PDB entry 6OEN | electron microscopy, 4.30 A resolution (low resolution: residue-level contacts below are approximate; hydrogen-bond / salt-bridge calls are withheld) | chains C and F of the 10 polymer chains in the assembly

# Chain C
Name: V(D)J recombination-activating protein 1
Organism: Mus musculus
Notes: EC 3.1.-.-, 2.3.2.27
UniProtKB: P15919 (RAG1_MOUSE); residues 1-1040 here = UniProt positions 1-1040
Amino-acid sequence (1040 residues; row label = number of the first residue in the row):
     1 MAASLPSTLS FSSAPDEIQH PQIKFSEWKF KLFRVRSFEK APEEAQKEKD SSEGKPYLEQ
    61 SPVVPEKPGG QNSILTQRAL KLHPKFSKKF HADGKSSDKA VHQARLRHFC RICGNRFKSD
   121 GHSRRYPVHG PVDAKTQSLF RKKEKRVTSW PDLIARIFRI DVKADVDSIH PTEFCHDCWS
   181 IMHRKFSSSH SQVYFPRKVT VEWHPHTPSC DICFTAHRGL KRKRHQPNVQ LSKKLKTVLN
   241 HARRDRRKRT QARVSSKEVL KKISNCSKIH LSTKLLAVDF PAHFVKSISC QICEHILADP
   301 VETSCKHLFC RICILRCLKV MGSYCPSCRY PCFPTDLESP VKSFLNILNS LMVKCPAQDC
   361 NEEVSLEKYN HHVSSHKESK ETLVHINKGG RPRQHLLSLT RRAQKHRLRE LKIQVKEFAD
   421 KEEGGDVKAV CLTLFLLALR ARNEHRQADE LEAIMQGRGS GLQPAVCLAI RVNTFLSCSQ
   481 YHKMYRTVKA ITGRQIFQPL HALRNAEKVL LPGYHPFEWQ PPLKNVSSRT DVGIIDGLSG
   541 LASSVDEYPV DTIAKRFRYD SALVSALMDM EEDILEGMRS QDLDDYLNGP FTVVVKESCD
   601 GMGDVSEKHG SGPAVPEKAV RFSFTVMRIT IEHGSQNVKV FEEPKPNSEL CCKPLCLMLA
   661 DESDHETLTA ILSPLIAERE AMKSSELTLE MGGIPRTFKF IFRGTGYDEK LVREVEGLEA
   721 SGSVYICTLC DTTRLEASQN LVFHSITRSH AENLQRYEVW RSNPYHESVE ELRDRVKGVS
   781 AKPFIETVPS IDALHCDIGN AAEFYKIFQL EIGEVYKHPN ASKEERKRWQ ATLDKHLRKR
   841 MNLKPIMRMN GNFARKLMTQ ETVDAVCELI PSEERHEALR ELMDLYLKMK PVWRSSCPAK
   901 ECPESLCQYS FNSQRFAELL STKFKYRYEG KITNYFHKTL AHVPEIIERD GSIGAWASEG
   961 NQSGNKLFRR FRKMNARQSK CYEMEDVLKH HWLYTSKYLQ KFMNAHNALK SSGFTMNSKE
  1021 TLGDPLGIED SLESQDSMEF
Not modelled in the structure: 1-394, 955-959, 1009-1040
Differences from the reference sequence: engineered mutation Gln962 (Glu in P15919)
Metal / ion sites: Zn2+: Cys727, His937, His942
UniProt features mapped onto this chain:
  - zinc finger: Cys290 to Arg329 (RING-type), Leu351 to Lys380 (RAG1-type)
  - DNA-binding region: Gly389 to Gln456 (NBD)
  - binding site (Zn(2+)): Cys266, His270, Cys290, Cys293, His295, Cys305, His307, Cys310, Cys313, Cys325, Cys328, Cys355, Cys360, His372, His376
  - binding site (a divalent metal cation): Asp600, Asp708
  - site: Trp893 (Essential for DNA hairpin formation, participates in base-stacking interactions near the cleavage site)
  - cross-link: Lys233 (Glycyl lysine isopeptide (Lys-Gly) (interchain with G-Cter in ubiquitin))
  - mutagenesis: Lys233 (K233M: Abolishes autoubiquitination), His307 (H307A: Displays lower E3 ligase activity and affects the joining step of V(D)J recombination), Cys325 (C325G: Loss of E3 ligase activity and affects the joining step of V(D)J recombination), Arg391 (R391A: Defects in converting nicked products to hairpins; R391L: Impairs DNA-binding and hairpin formation while maintaining some nicking activity), Arg393 (R393A: Impairs DNA-binding and hairpin formation while maintaining some nicking activity), Arg401 (R401A: Allows robust hairpin activity), Arg402 (R402A: Defects in converting nicked products to hairpins), Lys405 (K405A: Reduced hairpin activity), His406 (H406A: Allows robust hairpin activity), Arg407 (R407A: Impairs DNA-binding and reduces hairpin formation without affecting nicking activity), Asn443 (N443A: Impairs DNA-binding; when associated with A-445), His445 (H445A: Impairs DNA-binding; when associated with A-443), 22 further mutagenesis entries in UniProt
From the paper describing this entry:
  - mutagenesis - E962Q: abolished catalytic activity (citing earlier work)
  - mutagenesis - R848A: increased catalytic activity

# Chain F
Molecule: 50-nt DNA strand
Sequence (50 nucleotides; row label = number of the first residue in the row):
     1 CGGGTTTTTG TTAAGGGCTG TATCACTGTG TAAGACAGGC CAGATCCAGG
Not modelled in the structure: 47-50

# Interface between chain C and chain F
Residue-residue contacts (17; chain C residue first):
  Leu399(C) - DT8(F)
  Thr400(C) - DT9(F)
  Arg402(C) - DG10(F)
  Arg402(C) - DT11(F)
  Ala403(C) - DT8(F)
  Ala403(C) - DT9(F)
  His482(C) - DT21(F)
  Tyr485(C) - DG20(F)
  Arg486(C) - DT21(F)
  Lys489(C) - DG20(F)
  His501(C) - DT19(F)
  Gln978(C) - DC26(F)
  Gln978(C) - DT27(F)
  Ser979(C) - DC26(F)
  Ser979(C) - DT27(F)
  Lys980(C) - DT27(F)
  Lys980(C) - DG28(F)

# Summary
12 residues of chain C face 10 of chain F across their interface. UniProt lists a DNA-binding region, 15
Zn2+-binding residues, divalent metal cation-binding residues Asp600(C) and Asp708(C) and 34 mutagenesis sites
on chain C. The paper reports that E962Q of chain C abolishes catalytic activity; R848A of chain C increases
catalytic activity.
Here chain C is V(D)J recombination-activating protein 1 (Mus musculus) and chain F is a 50-nt DNA strand.
Entry 6OEN (Cryo-EM structure of mouse RAG1/2 PRC complex (DNA1)) was determined by electron microscopy,
deposited together with 6OEM, 6OEO, 6OEP, 6OEQ, 6OER and 6V0V.
